3UTB - chains H and I of the 10 polymer chains in the assembly; structure by X-ray diffraction, 2.20 A resolution.

[Chain H]
Molecule: Histone H2B 1.1
From: Xenopus laevis
UniProt: P02281 (H2B11_XENLA); residues -2 to 122 here correspond to UniProt positions 2-126 (UniProt number = residue number + 4)
Chain sequence (125 residues; numbered -2 to 122; the number before each row is that of its first residue; numbers below 1 keep their minus sign (Pro-2 is residue -2)):
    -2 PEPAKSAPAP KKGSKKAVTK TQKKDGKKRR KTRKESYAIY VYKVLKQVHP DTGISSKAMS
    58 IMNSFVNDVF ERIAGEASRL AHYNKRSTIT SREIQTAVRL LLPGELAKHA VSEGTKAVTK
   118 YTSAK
Unresolved in the structure: -2 to 28

[Chain I]
Molecule: 146-nt DNA strand
Sequence (146 nucleotides; each row starts with the number of its first residue; numbers below 1 keep their minus sign (DA-72 is residue -72)):
   -72 ATCTCCAAAT ATCCCTTGCG GATCGTAGAA AAAGTGTGTC AAACTGCGCT ATCAAAGGGA
   -12 AACTTCAACT GAATTCAGTT GAAGTTTCCC TTTGATAGCG CAGTTTGACA CACTTTTTCT
    48 ACGATCCGCA AGGGATATTT GGAGAT
Ion coordination: Mn2+ site 1 near DG-53 (its only coordinating residue here); Mn2+ site 2 near DG-45 (its only coordinating residue here); Mn2+ site 3 near DG-14 (its only coordinating residue here); Mn2+ site 4 near DG27 (its only coordinating residue here)

[How chain H and chain I interact]
Pairs across the interface (9):
  Thr29(H) - DG50(I)  phosphate contact
  Arg30(H) - DC49(I)  hydrogen bond to the base
  Arg30(H) - DG50(I)  phosphate contact
  Lys31(H) - DC49(I)  phosphate contact
  Lys31(H) - DG50(I)  hydrogen bond to the phosphate
  Glu32(H) - DC49(I)  phosphate contact
  Ser33(H) - DC49(I)  hydrogen bond to the phosphate
  Ile36(H) - DA48(I)  phosphate contact
  Tyr37(H) - DA48(I)  hydrogen bond to the phosphate
Other interface residues (no listed pair), chain H (8 interface residues in all): Thr85
Other interface residues (no listed pair), chain I (4 interface residues in all): DC38

[Summary]
8 residues of chain H and 4 residues of chain I are in contact; the contacts include 4 hydrogen bonds. Among
the polar pairs are Arg30(H)-DC49(I), Lys31(H)-DG50(I) and Ser33(H)-DC49(I).
Chain H is Histone H2B 1.1 (Xenopus laevis) and chain I is a 146-nt DNA strand; the structure, Crystal
Structure of Nucleosome Core Particle Assembled with the 146b Alpha-Satellite Sequence (NCP146b), was
determined by X-ray diffraction (same publication as 3UT9 and 3UTA).
